PDB entry 9CJD | electron microscopy, 1.92 A resolution | chains B and D of the 4 polymer chains in the assembly

# Chain B (and D)
Molecule: Nitrogenase molybdenum-iron protein beta chain
From: Azotobacter vinelandii
Notes: EC 1.18.6.1; chain D of this document is another copy of the same molecule, construct and numbering; everything in this record applies to it too
Reference sequence: P07329 (NIFK_AZOVI); numbering as in UniProt (aligned over 1-523)
Chain sequence (523 residues; numbered 1 to 523; the number before each row is that of its first residue):
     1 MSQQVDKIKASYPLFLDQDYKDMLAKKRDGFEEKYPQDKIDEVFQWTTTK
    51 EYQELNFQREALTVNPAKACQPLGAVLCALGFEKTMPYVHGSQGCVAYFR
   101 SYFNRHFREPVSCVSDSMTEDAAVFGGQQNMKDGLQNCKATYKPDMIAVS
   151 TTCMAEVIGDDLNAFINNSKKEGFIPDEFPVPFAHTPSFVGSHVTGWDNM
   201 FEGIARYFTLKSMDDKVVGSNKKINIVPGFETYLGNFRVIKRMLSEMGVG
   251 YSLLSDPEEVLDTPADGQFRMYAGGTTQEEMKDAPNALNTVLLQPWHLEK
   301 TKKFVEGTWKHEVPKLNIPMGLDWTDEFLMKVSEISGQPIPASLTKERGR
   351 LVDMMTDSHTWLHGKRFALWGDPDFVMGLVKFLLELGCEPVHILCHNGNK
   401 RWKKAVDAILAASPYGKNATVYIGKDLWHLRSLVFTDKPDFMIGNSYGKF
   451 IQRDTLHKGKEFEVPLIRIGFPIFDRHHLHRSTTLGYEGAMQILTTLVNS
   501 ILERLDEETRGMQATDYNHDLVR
Not modelled in the structure: 1
Swiss-Prot annotation at these positions:
  - binding site ([8Fe-7S] cluster): Cys70, Cys95, Cys153, Ser188
Bound ions: fe(8)-S(7) cluster Fe: Cys70, Cys95, Cys153 (shared with 3 residues of chain A); Fe ion site 1: Arg108, Glu109 (shared with Asp353(D), Asp357(D) of chain D); Fe ion site 2: Asp353, Asp357 (shared with Arg108(D), Glu109(D) of chain D)
Small-molecule neighbours: fe(8)-S(7) cluster (CLF): Cys70, Pro72, Ser92, Gly94, Cys95, Tyr98, Phe99, Thr152, Cys153, Ser188

# How chain B and chain D interact
Residue-residue contacts (135):
  Ser11(B) - Tyr517(D)  hydrogen bond (backbone-side chain)
  Ser11(B) - Asn518(D)  hydrogen bond
  Tyr12(B) - Glu508(D)
  Tyr12(B) - Thr509(D)
  Tyr12(B) - Thr515(D)
  Tyr12(B) - Tyr517(D)
  Tyr12(B) - Asn518(D)
  Phe15(B) - Tyr517(D)
  Leu16(B) - Ala514(D)
  Leu16(B) - Thr515(D)
  Lys34(B) - Gln513(D)  hydrogen bond
  Gln37(B) - Gln513(D)  hydrogen bond
  Arg105(B) - Val522(D)
  Arg108(B) - Asp357(D)
  Arg108(B) - Arg523(D)  hydrogen bond (side chain-backbone)
  Glu109(B) - Asp353(D)
  Arg238(B) - Arg350(D)
  Glu258(B) - Arg350(D)  salt bridge
  Glu259(B) - Lys346(D)  salt bridge
  Glu259(B) - Arg350(D)  salt bridge
  Asp262(B) - Arg350(D)  salt bridge
  Pro264(B) - Lys346(D)
  Pro264(B) - Gly349(D)
  Pro264(B) - Arg350(D)
  Ala265(B) - Gly349(D)  hydrogen bond (backbone-backbone)
  Ala265(B) - Val352(D)
  Ala265(B) - Asp353(D)
  Lys346(B) - Glu259(D)  salt bridge
  Lys346(B) - Pro264(D)
  Gly349(B) - Pro264(D)
  Gly349(B) - Ala265(D)  hydrogen bond (backbone-backbone)
  Arg350(B) - Arg238(D)
  Arg350(B) - Glu258(D)  salt bridge
  Arg350(B) - Glu259(D)  salt bridge
  Arg350(B) - Asp262(D)  salt bridge
  Arg350(B) - Pro264(D)
  Val352(B) - Ala265(D)
  Asp353(B) - Glu109(D)
  Asp353(B) - Ala265(D)
  Met354(B) - His478(D)  hydrogen bond (backbone-side chain)
  Met354(B) - Arg481(D)
  Asp357(B) - Arg108(D)
  Asp357(B) - His477(D)
  Asp357(B) - His478(D)
  Ser358(B) - His477(D)  hydrogen bond
  Ser358(B) - His478(D)  hydrogen bond
  Trp361(B) - His477(D)
  Ser446(B) - Leu521(D)
  Tyr447(B) - Leu521(D)  hydrophobic
  Lys449(B) - Asp506(D)  salt bridge
  Lys449(B) - His519(D)
  Lys449(B) - Asp520(D)  hydrogen bond (side chain-backbone)
  Phe450(B) - His519(D)
  Phe450(B) - Leu521(D)  hydrophobic
  Gln452(B) - Arg510(D)
  Arg453(B) - Arg510(D)
  Arg453(B) - Met512(D)
  Arg453(B) - Asp516(D)  salt bridge
  Asp454(B) - Met512(D)
  Leu456(B) - Arg510(D)
  His457(B) - Met512(D)
  Glu463(B) - Arg510(D)  salt bridge
  Arg468(B) - Asp506(D)  salt bridge
  Phe474(B) - Leu521(D)
  Phe474(B) - Val522(D)
  Phe474(B) - Arg523(D)  hydrogen bond (backbone-backbone)
  Asp475(B) - Leu502(D)
  Asp475(B) - Asp506(D)
  Asp475(B) - Leu521(D)  hydrogen bond (backbone-backbone)
  Asp475(B) - Arg523(D)
  Arg476(B) - Asn499(D)
  Arg476(B) - Leu502(D)
  Arg476(B) - Glu503(D)
  Arg476(B) - Asp506(D)  salt bridge
  His477(B) - Asp357(D)
  His477(B) - Ser358(D)  hydrogen bond
  His477(B) - Trp361(D)
  His477(B) - Thr495(D)
  His477(B) - Val498(D)
  His477(B) - Asn499(D)  hydrogen bond (backbone-side chain)
  His477(B) - Leu502(D)
  His477(B) - Arg523(D)  hydrogen bond (side chain-backbone)
  His478(B) - Met354(D)
  His478(B) - Asp357(D)
  His478(B) - Ser358(D)  hydrogen bond
  His478(B) - Leu494(D)
  His478(B) - Thr495(D)
  Leu479(B) - Asn499(D)
  Arg481(B) - Met354(D)
  Leu494(B) - His478(D)
  Thr495(B) - His477(D)
  Val498(B) - His477(D)
  Asn499(B) - Arg476(D)
  Asn499(B) - His477(D)  hydrogen bond (side chain-backbone)
  Asn499(B) - Leu479(D)
  Leu502(B) - Asp475(D)
  Leu502(B) - Arg476(D)
  Leu502(B) - His477(D)
  Glu503(B) - Arg476(D)
  Asp506(B) - Lys449(D)  salt bridge
  Asp506(B) - Arg468(D)  salt bridge
  Asp506(B) - Asp475(D)
  Asp506(B) - Arg476(D)  salt bridge
  Glu508(B) - Tyr12(D)
  Arg510(B) - Gln452(D)
  Arg510(B) - Arg453(D)
  Arg510(B) - Leu456(D)
  Arg510(B) - Glu463(D)  salt bridge
  Met512(B) - Arg453(D)
  Met512(B) - Asp454(D)
  Met512(B) - His457(D)
  Gln513(B) - Lys34(D)  hydrogen bond
  Gln513(B) - Gln37(D)  hydrogen bond
  Ala514(B) - Leu16(D)
  Thr515(B) - Tyr12(D)
  Thr515(B) - Leu16(D)
  Asp516(B) - Arg453(D)  salt bridge
  Tyr517(B) - Ser11(D)  hydrogen bond (side chain-backbone)
  Tyr517(B) - Tyr12(D)
  Tyr517(B) - Phe15(D)
  Tyr517(B) - Leu16(D)
  Asn518(B) - Ser11(D)  hydrogen bond
  Asn518(B) - Tyr12(D)
  His519(B) - Lys449(D)
  His519(B) - Phe450(D)
  Asp520(B) - Lys449(D)  hydrogen bond (backbone-side chain)
  Leu521(B) - Ser446(D)
  Leu521(B) - Tyr447(D)  hydrophobic
  Leu521(B) - Phe474(D)
  Leu521(B) - Asp475(D)  hydrogen bond (backbone-backbone)
  Val522(B) - Phe474(D)
  Arg523(B) - Arg108(D)  hydrogen bond (backbone-side chain)
  Arg523(B) - Phe474(D)  hydrogen bond (backbone-backbone)
  Arg523(B) - Asp475(D)
  Arg523(B) - His477(D)  hydrogen bond (backbone-side chain)
Other interface residues (no listed pair), chain B (71 interface residues in all): Pro13, Ile40, Thr263, Arg366, Asp440, Met491, Leu505, Thr509
Other interface residues (no listed pair), chain D (71 interface residues in all): Lys7, Pro13, Ile40, Phe44, Arg105, Thr263, Met491, Leu505

# Summary
The chain B/chain D interface involves 71 residues from each chain; the contacts include 27 hydrogen bonds and
18 salt bridges. Polar pairs include Glu258(B)-Arg350(D), Glu259(B)-Lys346(D) and Glu259(B)-Arg350(D). Bound
to chain B: fe(8)-S(7) cluster. From UniProt: 4 [8Fe-7S] cluster-binding residues on chain B.
Chain B and chain D are both Nitrogenase molybdenum-iron protein beta chain (Azotobacter vinelandii); the
structure, CryoEM structure of nitrogenase MoFe-protein 5 minute time point under alkaline turnover, was
determined by electron microscopy, deposited together with 9CJB, 9CJC, 9CJE and 9CJF.
